Entry 8VWI (electron microscopy, 4.71 A resolution (low resolution: residue-level contacts below are approximate; hydrogen-bond / salt-bridge calls are withheld)); this record covers chains B and D of the 36 polymer chains in the assembly.

Chain B (and D):
Protein: Major capsid protein
Organism: Autographa californica multiple nucleopolyhedrovirus
Notes: chain D of this document is another copy of the same molecule, construct and numbering; everything in this record applies to it too
UniProtKB: P17499 (MCP_NPVAC); numbering as in UniProt (aligned over 1-347)
Chain sequence (347 residues; numbered 1 to 347; the number before each row is that of its first residue):
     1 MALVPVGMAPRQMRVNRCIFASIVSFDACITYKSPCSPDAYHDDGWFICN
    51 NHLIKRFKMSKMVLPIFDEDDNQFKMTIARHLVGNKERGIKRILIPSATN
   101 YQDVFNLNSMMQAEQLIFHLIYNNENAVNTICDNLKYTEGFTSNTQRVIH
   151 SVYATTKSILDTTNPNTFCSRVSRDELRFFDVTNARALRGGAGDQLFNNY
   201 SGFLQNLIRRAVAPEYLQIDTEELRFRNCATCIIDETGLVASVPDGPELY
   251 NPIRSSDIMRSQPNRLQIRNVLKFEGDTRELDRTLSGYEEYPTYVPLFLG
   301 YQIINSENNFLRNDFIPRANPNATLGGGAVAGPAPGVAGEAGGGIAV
Disordered / not traced: 1-14, 24-34, 257-260, 309-347 (chain D: 1-14, 25-31, 259-261, 310-347)
Metal / ion sites: Zn2+: Cys18, Cys36, Cys49, His52

Interface between chain B and chain D:
Contacting residue pairs (39; chain B residue first):
  Ser261(B) with Asp277(D)
  Gln262(B) with Asp277(D)
  Pro263(B) with Asp277(D); Thr278(D)
  Arg265(B) with Gly276(D); Asp277(D)
  Leu266(B) with Glu275(D); Gly276(D)
  Gln267(B) with Phe274(D); Glu275(D)
  Ile268(B) with Leu272(D); Lys273(D); Phe274(D)
  Arg269(B) with Val271(D); Leu272(D); Lys273(D); Phe274(D); Glu275(D)
  Asn270(B) with Asn270(D); Val271(D); Leu272(D)
  Val271(B) with Arg269(D); Asn270(D); Val271(D)
  Leu272(B) with Arg269(D); Asn270(D)
  Lys273(B) with Ile268(D); Arg269(D); Asn270(D); Val271(D)
  Phe274(B) with Leu266(D); Gln267(D); Ile268(D)
  Glu275(B) with Pro263(D); Leu266(D); Gln267(D); Arg269(D)
  Gly276(B) with Pro263(D); Leu266(D)
Other interface residues (no listed pair), chain B (16 interface residues in all): Asn264

Summary:
16 residues of chain B face 14 of chain D across their interface. The Zn2+ site is built by Cys18(B),
Cys36(B), Cys49(B) and His52(B).
Chain B and chain D are both Major capsid protein (Autographa californica multiple nucleopolyhedrovirus); the
structure, The base complex of the AcMNPV baculovirus nucleocapsid (Class 1, localised reconstruction), was
determined by electron microscopy.
